Entry 5XM7 (X-ray diffraction, 1.96 A resolution); this record covers chain A.

Chain A:
Name: M1 family aminopeptidase
Organism: Plasmodium falciparum
Notes: EC 3.4.11.-
Reference sequence: O96935 (AMP1_PLAFQ); residues 195-1085 here = UniProt positions 195-1085
Sequence (914 residues; numbered 172 to 1085; the number before each row is that of its first residue):
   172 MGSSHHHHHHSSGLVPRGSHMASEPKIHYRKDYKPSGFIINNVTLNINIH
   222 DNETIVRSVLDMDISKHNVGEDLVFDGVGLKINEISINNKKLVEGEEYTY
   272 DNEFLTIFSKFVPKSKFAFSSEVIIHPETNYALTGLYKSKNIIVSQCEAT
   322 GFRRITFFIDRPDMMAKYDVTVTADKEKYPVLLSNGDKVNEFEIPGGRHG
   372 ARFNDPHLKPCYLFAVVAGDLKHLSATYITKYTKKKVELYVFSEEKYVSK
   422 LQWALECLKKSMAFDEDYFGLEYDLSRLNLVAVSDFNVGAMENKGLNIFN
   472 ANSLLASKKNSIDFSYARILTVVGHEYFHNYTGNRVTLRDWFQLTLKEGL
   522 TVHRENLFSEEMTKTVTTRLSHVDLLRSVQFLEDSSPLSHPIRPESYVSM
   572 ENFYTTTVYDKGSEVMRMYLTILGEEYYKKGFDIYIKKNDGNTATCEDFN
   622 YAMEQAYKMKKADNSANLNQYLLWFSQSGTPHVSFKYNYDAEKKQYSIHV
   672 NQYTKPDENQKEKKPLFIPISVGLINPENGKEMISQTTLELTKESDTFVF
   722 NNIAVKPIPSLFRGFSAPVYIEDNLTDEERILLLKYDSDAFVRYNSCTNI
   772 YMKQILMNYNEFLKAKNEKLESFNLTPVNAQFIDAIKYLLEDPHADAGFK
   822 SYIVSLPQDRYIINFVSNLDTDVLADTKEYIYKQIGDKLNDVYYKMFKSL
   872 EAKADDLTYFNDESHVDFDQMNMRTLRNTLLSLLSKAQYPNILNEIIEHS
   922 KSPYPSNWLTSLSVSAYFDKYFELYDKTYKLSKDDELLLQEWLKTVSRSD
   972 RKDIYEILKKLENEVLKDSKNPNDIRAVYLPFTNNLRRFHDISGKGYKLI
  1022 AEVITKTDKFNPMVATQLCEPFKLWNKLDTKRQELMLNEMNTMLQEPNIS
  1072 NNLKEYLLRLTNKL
Disordered / not traced: 172-195
Sequence notes: expression tag (172-194)
Metal / ion sites: Mg2+: Gly250, Glu699; Zn2+: His496, His500, Glu519 (together with 89X)
Residues lining bound ligands: 89X ((2S)-4-methyl-N-[(1R)-2-(oxidanylamino)-2-oxidanylidene-1-phenyl-ethyl]-2-[(phenylmethyl)carbamoylamino]pentanamide): Gln317, Glu319, Val459, Gly460, Ala461, Met462, Glu463, Arg489, Thr492, Val493, His496, Glu497, His500, Glu519, Tyr575, Thr576, Thr577, Tyr580, Asp581
From the paper describing this entry:
  - binding site for 89X: Val459, Gly460, Ala461, Thr492, Val493, His496, Tyr575, Thr576, Thr577, Tyr580
  - specificity-determining residues: Tyr575 (proposed by the authors, not directly observed)

In short:
Chain A binds compound 89X. The Mg2+ site is built by Gly250 and Glu699. The Zn2+ site is built by His496,
His500 and Glu519. The paper reports a binding site for 89X at Val459, Gly460 and Ala461 among others; the
specificity determinant Tyr575.
Chain A is M1 family aminopeptidase (Plasmodium falciparum); the structure, Crystal structure of Plasmodium
falciparum aminopeptidase N in complex with
(S)-2-((2S,3R)-3-amino-2-hydroxy-4-phenylbutanamido)-N-hydroxy-4-methylpentanamide, was determined by X-ray
diffraction, deposited together with 5Y1K, 5Y1Q and 5Y1T.
